Entry 2RL0 (X-ray diffraction, 2.00 A resolution); this record covers chains A and G.

# Chain A
Protein: Fibronectin
Organism: Homo sapiens
UniProt: P02751 (FINC_HUMAN); residues 153-241 here correspond to UniProt positions 184-272 (UniProt number = residue number + 31)
Sequence (89 residues; row label = number of the first residue in the row):
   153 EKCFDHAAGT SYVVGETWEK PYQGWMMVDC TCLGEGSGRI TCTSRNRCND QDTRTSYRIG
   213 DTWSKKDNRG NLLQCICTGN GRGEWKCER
Disulfides: C155-C184, C182-C194, C200-C229, C227-C239

# Chain G
Protein: Fibronectin-binding protein
UniProt: P14738 (FNBA_STAA8); residues 638-655 here = UniProt positions 638-655
Sequence (18 residues; each row starts with the number of its first residue):
   638 GQVTTESNLV EFDEESTK
Unresolved in the structure: 655

# Chain A / chain G interface
Contacting residue pairs - 54 pairs, chain A then chain G:
  C155(A) with S653(G)
  F156(A) with S653(G), hydrogen bond (backbone-side chain); T654(G)
  H158(A) with T654(G), hydrogen bond (side chain-backbone)
  K172(A) with E651(G)
  Y174(A) with V647(G), hydrophobic; F649(G), hydrophobic
  M178(A) with N645(G); V647(G), hydrophobic
  S189(A) with E652(G); S653(G), hydrogen bond (backbone-backbone)
  G190(A) with E651(G); E652(G); S653(G), hydrogen bond (backbone-side chain)
  R191(A) with D650(G), salt bridge; E651(G)
  I192(A) with D650(G); E651(G), hydrogen bond (backbone-backbone)
  T193(A) with F649(G); D650(G), hydrogen bond
  C194(A) with V647(G); E648(G); F649(G), hydrogen bond (backbone-backbone)
  T195(A) with L646(G); V647(G); E648(G)
  S196(A) with N645(G); L646(G); V647(G), hydrogen bond (side chain-backbone)
  R197(A) with L646(G)
  N201(A) with N645(G)
  Q203(A) with N645(G)
  K217(A) with E643(G), salt bridge
  R234(A) with S644(G), hydrogen bond; L646(G)
  G235(A) with S644(G); N645(G), hydrogen bond (backbone-backbone)
  E236(A) with T642(G); E643(G); S644(G)
  W237(A) with T642(G); E643(G), hydrogen bond (backbone-backbone); S644(G); N645(G)
  K238(A) with V640(G); T641(G); T642(G), hydrogen bond
  C239(A) with Q639(G); V640(G); T641(G), hydrogen bond (backbone-backbone)
  E240(A) with G638(G); Q639(G); V640(G)
  R241(A) with Q639(G), hydrogen bond (backbone-backbone)
Interface residues without a listed pair, chain A (28 interface residues in all): V180, L185

# In short
The interface between chain A and chain G involves 28 residues on one side and 17 on the other; the contacts
include 14 hydrogen bonds and 2 salt bridges. Among the polar pairs are R191(A)-D650(G), K217(A)-E643(G) and
F156(A)-S653(G).
Chain A is Fibronectin (Homo sapiens) and chain G is Fibronectin-binding protein; the structure, Crystal
structure of the fourth and fifth fibronectin F1 modules in complex with a fragment of ..., was determined by
X-ray diffraction together with 2RKY, 2RKZ and 3CAL from the same study.
